5JA4 - chains B and C of the 4 polymer chains in the assembly; structure by X-ray diffraction, 2.42 A resolution.

== Chain B ==
Name: Histone H4
Organism: Homo sapiens
UniProt: P62805 (H4_HUMAN); residues 1-102 here correspond to UniProt positions 2-103 (UniProt number = residue number + 1)
Sequence (102 residues; numbered 1 to 102; the number before each row is that of its first residue):
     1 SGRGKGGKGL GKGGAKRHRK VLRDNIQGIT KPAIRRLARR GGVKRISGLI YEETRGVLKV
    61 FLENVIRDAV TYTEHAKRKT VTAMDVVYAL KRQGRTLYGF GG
Unresolved in the structure: 1-11, 101-102
What the authors report for this chain:
  - mutagenesis - H18W: abolished binding to Tonsoku-like protein

== Chain C ==
Name: DNA replication licensing factor MCM2
Organism: Homo sapiens
Notes: EC 3.6.4.12
UniProt: P49736 (MCM2_HUMAN); residue numbers follow UniProt; this construct covers 61-130
Sequence (70 residues; numbered 61 to 130; the number before each row is that of its first residue):
    61 GPLEEEEDGE ELIGDGMERD YRAIPELDAY EAEGLALDDE DVEELTASQR EAAERAMRQR
   121 DREAGRGLGR
Unresolved in the structure: 61-67, 125-130

== Interface between chain B and chain C ==
Contacting residue pairs (48):
  Arg35(B) - Glu70(C)  salt bridge
  Arg35(B) - Leu72(C)
  Arg35(B) - Asp80(C)  salt bridge
  Arg36(B) - Asp80(C)  hydrogen bond (side chain-backbone)
  Arg36(B) - Tyr81(C)
  Ala38(B) - Leu72(C)  hydrophobic
  Arg39(B) - Leu72(C)  hydrogen bond (side chain-backbone)
  Arg39(B) - Met77(C)
  Arg39(B) - Asp80(C)  salt bridge
  Arg39(B) - Tyr81(C)  hydrogen bond
  Val43(B) - Leu72(C)
  Val43(B) - Ile73(C)
  Lys44(B) - Glu71(C)
  Lys44(B) - Leu72(C)  hydrogen bond (backbone-backbone)
  Arg45(B) - Asp68(C)  salt bridge
  Arg45(B) - Gly69(C)  hydrogen bond (side chain-backbone)
  Arg45(B) - Glu70(C)
  Arg45(B) - Glu71(C)  salt bridge
  Ile46(B) - Gly69(C)
  Ile46(B) - Glu70(C)  hydrogen bond (backbone-backbone)
  Ile46(B) - Leu72(C)  hydrophobic
  Tyr51(B) - Glu70(C)  hydrogen bond
  Arg67(B) - Arg120(C)
  Asp68(B) - Met117(C)
  Asp68(B) - Arg120(C)  salt bridge
  Thr71(B) - Met117(C)
  Tyr72(B) - Leu105(C)  hydrophobic
  Tyr72(B) - Ala113(C)  hydrophobic
  Tyr72(B) - Glu114(C)  hydrogen bond
  Tyr72(B) - Met117(C)
  His75(B) - Gln109(C)  hydrogen bond (backbone-side chain)
  His75(B) - Ala113(C)
  His75(B) - Ala116(C)
  Ala76(B) - Leu105(C)  hydrophobic
  Ala76(B) - Gln109(C)
  Arg78(B) - Val102(C)
  Arg78(B) - Glu103(C)  hydrogen bond (side chain-backbone)
  Arg78(B) - Glu104(C)  salt bridge
  Thr82(B) - Val102(C)
  Thr82(B) - Glu104(C)  hydrogen bond
  Met84(B) - Glu104(C)
  Tyr88(B) - Leu105(C)  hydrophobic
  Tyr88(B) - Arg110(C)
  Lys91(B) - Arg110(C)
  Arg92(B) - Met117(C)  hydrogen bond (side chain-backbone)
  Arg92(B) - Arg118(C)
  Arg92(B) - Arg120(C)
  Arg92(B) - Asp121(C)  salt bridge
Other interface residues (no listed pair), chain B (25 interface residues in all): Pro32, Ser47, Thr80, Asp85
Other interface residues (no listed pair), chain C (25 interface residues in all): Arg79, Ala96, Ala112

== In short ==
The chain B/chain C interface involves 25 residues from each chain; the contacts include 12 hydrogen bonds and
8 salt bridges. Among the polar pairs are Arg35(B)-Glu70(C), Arg35(B)-Asp80(C) and Arg39(B)-Asp80(C). From the
paper: H18W of chain B abolishes binding to Tonsoku-like protein.
Here chain B is Histone H4 and chain C is DNA replication licensing factor MCM2, both from Homo sapiens. Entry
5JA4 (Crystal structure of human TONSL and MCM2 HBDs binding to a histone H3-H4 tetramer) was determined by
X-ray diffraction.
